PDB entry 8FLS | electron microscopy, 3.09 A resolution | chains A and B of the 6 polymer chains in the assembly

# Chain A
Name: Guanine nucleotide-binding protein G(s) subunit alpha isoforms short
Source organism: Homo sapiens
Reference sequence: P63092 (GNAS2_HUMAN); residues 1-394 here = UniProt positions 1-394
Sequence (394 residues; row label = number of the first residue in the row):
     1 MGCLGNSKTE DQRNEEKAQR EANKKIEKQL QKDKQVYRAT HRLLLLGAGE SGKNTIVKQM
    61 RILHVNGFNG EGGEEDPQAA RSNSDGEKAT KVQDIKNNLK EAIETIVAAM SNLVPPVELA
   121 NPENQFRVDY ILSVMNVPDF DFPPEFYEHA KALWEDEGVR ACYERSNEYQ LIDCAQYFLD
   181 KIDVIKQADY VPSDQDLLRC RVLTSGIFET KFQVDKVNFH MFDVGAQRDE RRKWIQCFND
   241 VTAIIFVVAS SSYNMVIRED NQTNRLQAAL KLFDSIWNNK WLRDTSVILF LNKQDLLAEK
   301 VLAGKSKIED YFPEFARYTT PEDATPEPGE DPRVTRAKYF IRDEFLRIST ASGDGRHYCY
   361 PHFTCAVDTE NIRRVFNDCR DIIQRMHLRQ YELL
Unresolved in the structure: 1-12, 64-204, 254-261
Construct notes: engineered mutation Asn54 (Ser in P63092), Ala226 (Gly in P63092), Ala268 (Glu in P63092), Lys271 (Asn in P63092), Asp274 (Lys in P63092), Lys280 (Arg in P63092), Asp284 (Thr in P63092), Thr285 (Ile in P63092)

# Chain B
Name: Guanine nucleotide-binding protein G(I)/G(S)/G(T) subunit beta-1
Source organism: Homo sapiens
Reference sequence: P62873 (GBB1_HUMAN); residues 2-340 here = UniProt positions 2-340
Sequence (340 residues; each row starts with the number of its first residue):
     1 QSELDQLRQE AEQLKNQIRD ARKACADATL SQITNNIDPV GRIQMRTRRT LRGHLAKIYA
    61 MHWGTDSRLL VSASQDGKLI IWDSYTTNKV HAIPLRSSWV MTCAYAPSGN YVACGGLDNI
   121 CSIYNLKTRE GNVRVSRELA GHTGYLSCCR FLDDNQIVTS SGDTTCALWD IETGQQTTTF
   181 TGHTGDVMSL SLAPDTRLFV SGACDASAKL WDVREGMCRQ TFTGHESDIN AICFFPNGNA
   241 FATGSDDATC RLFDLRADQE LMTYSHDNII CGITSVSFSK SGRLLLAGYD DFNCNVWDAL
   301 KADRAGVLAG HDNRVSCLGV TDDGMAVATG SWDSFLKIWN
Unresolved in the structure: 1-3
Construct notes: expression tag (1)
UniProt features mapped onto this chain:
  - modified residue: Ser2 (N-acetylserine), His266 (Phosphohistidine)

# Interface between chain A and chain B
Residue-residue contacts (63):
  Glu16(A) with Thr86(B)
  Gln19(A) with Asp83(B), hydrogen bond; Thr86(B), hydrogen bond; Asn88(B)
  Asn23(A) with Asn88(B); Lys89(B), hydrogen bond (side chain-backbone)
  Ile26(A) with Lys89(B); Val90(B); His91(B); Ala92(B), hydrophobic
  Glu27(A) with Lys89(B), salt bridge
  Leu30(A) with Gly53(B); Ile80(B), hydrophobic; Lys89(B); Ala92(B), hydrophobic
  Asp33(A) with Leu55(B); Lys78(B), salt bridge
  Lys34(A) with Leu55(B)
  Tyr37(A) with Leu55(B); Ala56(B); Asp76(B)
  Arg38(A) with Leu55(B), hydrogen bond (side chain-backbone)
  Ser205(A) with Asn119(B)
  Gly206(A) with Leu117(B); Asp118(B); Asn119(B)
  Ile207(A) with Trp99(B); Leu117(B), hydrogen bond (backbone-backbone)
  Phe222(A) with Trp99(B)
  Ala226(A) with Asn119(B); Thr143(B)
  Gln227(A) with Leu117(B); Asn119(B); Tyr145(B)
  Arg228(A) with Gly162(B); Thr164(B); Thr184(B); Asp186(B), salt bridge
  Arg232(A) with Cys204(B), hydrogen bond (side chain-backbone); Asp228(B), salt bridge
  Lys233(A) with Tyr145(B); Met188(B); Cys204(B); Asp228(B); Asn230(B), hydrogen bond; Asp246(B), salt bridge
  Trp234(A) with Leu117(B), hydrophobic
  Gln236(A) with Tyr59(B); Arg314(B), hydrogen bond; Trp332(B)
  Cys237(A) with Lys57(B), hydrogen bond (backbone-side chain); Tyr59(B), hydrogen bond; Gln75(B); Trp99(B); Met101(B), hydrophobic
  Phe238(A) with Trp99(B), hydrophobic; Leu117(B), hydrophobic
  Asn239(A) with Lys57(B); Trp332(B)
  Asp240(A) with Lys57(B), salt bridge; Trp99(B)
  Trp281(A) with Asp290(B); Arg314(B)
Other interface residues (no listed pair), chain A (31 interface residues in all): Arg20, Ala22, Glu230, Val241, Lys280
Other interface residues (no listed pair), chain B (41 interface residues in all): Thr87, Ser98, Gly144, Gly185, Cys271, Phe292

# Overview
31 residues of chain A and 41 residues of chain B are in contact; the contacts include 10 hydrogen bonds and 6
salt bridges. Polar contacts include Glu27(A)-Lys89(B), Asp33(A)-Lys78(B) and Arg228(A)-Asp186(B).
Here chain A is Guanine nucleotide-binding protein G(s) subunit alpha isoforms short and chain B is Guanine
nucleotide-binding protein G(I)/G(S)/G(T) subunit beta-1, both from Homo sapiens. Entry 8FLS (Human PTH1R in
complex with Abaloparatide and Gs) was determined by electron microscopy together with 8FLQ, 8FLR, 8FLT and
8FLU from the same study.
